PDB entry 3I56 | X-ray diffraction, 2.90 A resolution | chains R and 0 of the 31 polymer chains in the assembly

== Chain R ==
Name: 50S ribosomal protein L22P
Source organism: Haloarcula marismortui
UniProt: P10970 (RL22_HALMA); residues 0-154 here correspond to UniProt positions 1-155 (UniProt number = residue number + 1)
Amino-acid sequence (155 residues; numbered 0 to 154; the number before each row is that of its first residue; numbering starts at 0):
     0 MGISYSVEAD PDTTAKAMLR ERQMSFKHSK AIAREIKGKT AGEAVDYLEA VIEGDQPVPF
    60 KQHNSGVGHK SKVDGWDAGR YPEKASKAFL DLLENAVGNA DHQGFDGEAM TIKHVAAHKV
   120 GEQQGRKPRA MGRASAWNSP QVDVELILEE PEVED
Disordered / not traced: 0, 151-154
Bound ions: Mg2+: Gly65 (shared with C2048(0), A2089(0) of chain 0); Na+ site 1 near Val72 (its only coordinating residue here)

== Chain 0 ==
Molecule: 23S ribosomal RNA
Source organism: Haloarcula marismortui ATCC 43049
Sequence (2923 nucleotides; row label = number of the first residue in the row):
     1 GUUGGCUACU AUGCCAGCUG GUGGAUUGCU CGGCUCAGGC GCUGAUGAAG GACGUGCCAA
    61 GCUGCGAUAA GCUGUGGGGA GCCGCACGGA GGCGAAGAAC CACAGAUUUC CGAAUGAGAA
   121 UCUCUCUAAC AAUUGCUUCG CGCAAUGAGG AACCCCGAGA ACUGAAACAU CUCAGUAUCG
   181 GGAGGAACAG AAAACGCAAC GUGAUGUCGU UAGUAACCGC GAGUGAACGC GAUACAGCCC
   241 AAACCGAAGC CCUCACGGGC AAUGUGGUGU CAGGGCUACC UCUCAUCAGC CGACCGUCUU
   301 CACGAAGUCU CUUGGAAUAG AGCGUGAUAC AGGGUGACAA CCCCGUACUG AAGACCAGUA
   361 CGCUGUGCGG UAGUGCCAGA GUAGCGGGGG UUGGAUAUCC CUCGCGAAUA ACGCAGGCAU
   421 CGACUGCGAA GGCUAAACAC AACCUGAGAC CGAUAGUGAA CAAGUAGUGU GAACGAACGC
   481 UGCAAAGUAC CCUCAGAAGG GAGGCGAAAU AGAGCAUGAA AUCAGUUGGC GAUCGAGCGA
   541 CAGGGCAUAC AAGGUCCCUU GACGAAUGAC CGAGACGCGA GUCUCCAGUA AGACUCACGG
   601 GAAGCCGAUG UUCUGUCGUA CGUUUUGAAA AACGAGCCAG GGAGUGUGUC UGUAUGGCAA
   661 GUCUAACCGG AGUAUCCGGG GAGGCACAGG GAAACCGACA UGGCCGCAGG GCUUUGCCCG
   721 AGGGCCGCCG UCUUCAAGGG CGGGGAGCCA UGUGGACACG ACCCGAAUCC GGACGAUCUA
   781 CGCAUGGACA AGAUGAAGCG UGCCGAAAGG CACGUGGAAG UCUGUUAGAG UUGGUGUCCU
   841 ACAAUACCCU CUCGUGAUCU AUGUGUAGGG GUGAAAGGCC CAUCGAGUCC GGCAACAGCU
   901 GGUUCCAAUC GAAACAUGUC GAAGCAUGAC CUCCGCCGAG GUAGUCUGUG AGGUAGAGCG
   961 ACCGAUUGGU GUGUCCGCCU CCGAGAGGAG UCGGCACACC UGUCAAACUC CAAACUUACA
  1021 GACGCUGUUU GACGCGGGGA UUCCGGUGCG CGGGGUAAGC CUGUGUACCA GGAGGGGAAC
  1081 AACCCAGAGA UAGGUUAAGG UCCCCAAGUG UGGAUUAAGU GUAAUCCUCU GAAGGUGGUC
  1141 UCGAGCCCUA GACAGCCGGG AGGUGAGCUU AGAAGCAGCU ACCCUCUAAG AAAAGCGUAA
  1201 CAGCUUACCG GCCGAGGUUU GAGGCGCCCA AAAUGAUCGG GACUCAAAUC CACCACCGAG
  1261 ACCUGUCCGU ACCACUCAUA CUGGUAAUCG AGUAGAUUGG CGCUCUAAUU GGAUGGAAGC
  1321 AGGGGCGAGA GCUCCUGUGG ACCGAUUAGU GACGAAAAUC CUGGCCAUAG UAGCAGCGAU
  1381 AGUCGGGUGA GAACCCCGAC GGCCUAAUGG AUAAGGGUUC CUCAGCACUG CUGAUCAGCU
  1441 GAGGGUUAGC CGGUCCUAAG UCUCACCGCA ACUCGACUGA GACGAAAUGG GAAACAGGUU
  1501 AAUAUUCCUG UGCCAUCAUG CAGUGAAAGU UGACGCCCUG GGGUCGAUCA CGCCGGGCAU
  1561 UCGCCCGGUC GAACCGUCCA ACUCCGUGGA AGCCGUAAUG GCAGGAAGCG GACGAACGGC
  1621 GGCAUAGGGA AACGUGAUUC AACCUGGGGC CCAUGAAAAG ACGAGCAUGA UGUCCGUACC
  1681 GAGAACCGAC ACAGGUGUCC AUGGCGGCGA AAGCCAAGGC CUGUCGGGAG CAACCAACGU
  1741 UAGGGAAUUC GGCAAGUUAG UCCCGUACCU UCGGAAGAAG GGAUGCCUGC UCCGGAACGG
  1801 AGCAGGUCGC AGUGACUCGG AAGCUCGGAC UGUCUAGUAA CAACAUAGGU GACCGCAAAU
  1861 CCGCAAGGAC UCGUACGGUC ACUGAAUCCU GCCCAGUGCA GGUAUCUGAA CACCUCGUAC
  1921 AAGAGGACGA AGGACCUGUC AACGGCGGGG GUAACUAUGA CCCUCUUAAG GUAGCGUAGU
  1981 ACCUUGCCGC AUCAGUAGCG GCUUGCAUGA AUGGAUUAAC CAGAGCUUCA CUGUCCCAAC
  2041 GUUGGGCCCG GUGAACUGUA CAUUCCAGUG CGGAGUCUGG AGACACCCAG GGGGAAGCAA
  2101 AGACCCUAUG GAGCUUUACU GCAGGCUGUC GCUGAGACGU GGUCGCCGAU GUGCAGCAUA
  2161 GGUAGGAGUC GUUACAGAGG UACCCGCGCU AGCGGGCCAC CCAGACAACA GUGAAAUACU
  2221 ACCCGUCGGU GACUGCGACU CUCACUCCGG GAGGAGGACA CCGAUAGCCG GGCAGUUUGA
  2281 CUGGGGCGGU ACGCGCUCGA AAAGAUAUCG AGCGCGCCCU AUGGUCAUCU CAGCCGGGAC
  2341 AGAGACCCGG CGAAGAGUGC AAGAGCAAAA GAUGACUUGA CAGUGUUCUU CCCAACGAGG
  2401 AACGCUGACG CGAAAGCGUG GUCUAGCGAA CCAAUUAGCC UGCUUGAUGC GGGCAAUUGA
  2461 UGACAGAAAA GCUACCCUAG GGAUAACAGA GUCGUCACUC GCAAGAGCAC AUAUCGACCG
  2521 AGUGGCUUGC UACCUCGAUG UCGGUUCCCU CCAUCCUGCC CGUGCAGAAG CGGGCAAGGG
  2581 UGAGGUUGUU CGCCUAUUAA AGGAGGUCGU GAGCUGGGUU UAGACCGUCG UGAGACAGGU
  2641 CGGCUGCUAU CUACUGGGUG UGUAAUGGUG UCUGACAAGA ACGACCGUAU AGUACGAGAG
  2701 GAACUACGGU UGGUGGCCAC UGGUGUACCG GUUGUUCGAG AGAGCACGUG CCGGGUAGCC
  2761 ACGCCACACG GGGUAAGAGC UGAACGCAUC UAAGCUCGAA ACCCACUUGG AAAAGAGACA
  2821 CCGCCGAGGU CCCGCGUACA AGACGCGGUC GAUAGACUCG GGGUGUGCGC GUCGAGGUAA
  2881 CGAGACGUUA AGCCCACGAG CACUAACAGA CCAAAGCCAU CAU
Disordered / not traced: 1-9, 126-127, 715, 971-998, 1560, 1952-1963, 2137-2236, 2339-2343, 2665-2666, 2915-2923
Modified positions: 1MA (6-hydro-1-methyladenosine-5'-monophosphate) at position 628, OMU (o2'-methyluridine 5'-monophosphate) at position 2587, OMG (o2'-methylguanosine-5'-monophosphate) at position 2588, UR3 (3-methyluridine-5'-monophoshate) at position 2619, PSU (pseudouridine-5'-monophosphate) at position 2621
Bound ions: Na+ site 1 near U12 (its only coordinating residue here); Mg2+ site 1 near G28 (its only coordinating residue here); Na+ site 2 near C40 (its only coordinating residue here); Na+ site 3 near G56 (its only coordinating residue here); Na+ site 4 near U108 (its only coordinating residue here); Mg2+ site 2 near U115 (its only coordinating residue here); Na+ site 5 near C141 (its only coordinating residue here); Na+ site 6 near U146 (its only coordinating residue here); Mg2+ site 3: C162, U2276; Na+ site 7: A165, A166; Mg2+ site 4: A166, G219; Mg2+ site 5: A167, C168; 45 more Na+ sites not listed; 67 more Mg2+ sites not listed; 16 more Sr2+ sites not listed
Residues lining bound ligands: troleandomycin (TAO): C839, A2099, A2100, A2103, A2538, G2540, U2645, G2646

== Interface between chain R and chain 0 ==
Contacting residue pairs - 131 pairs, chain R then chain 0:
  Gly1(R) with G21(0), sugar contact; U22(0), hydrogen bond to the phosphate
  Ile2(R) with G20(0), sugar contact; G21(0), sugar contact
  Ser3(R) with G20(0), hydrogen bond to the sugar; G21(0), hydrogen bond to the phosphate; U510(0), base contact
  Tyr4(R) with G20(0), sugar contact; G501(0), hydrogen bond to the phosphate
  Ser5(R) with U19(0), hydrogen bond to the sugar; G20(0), sugar contact
  Lys15(R) with G501(0), sugar contact
  Ala16(R) with G500(0), sugar contact
  Met17(R) with G500(0), hydrogen bond to the sugar; G501(0), phosphate contact
  Arg19(R) with G499(0), phosphate contact; G500(0), salt bridge to the phosphate
  Gln22(R) with C1428(0), phosphate contact
  Ser24(R) with G1370(0), hydrogen bond to the base
  Phe25(R) with C523(0), sugar contact; A524(0), sugar contact
  Lys26(R) with A1369(0), hydrogen bond to the sugar; G1370(0), salt bridge to the phosphate
  His27(R) with G1370(0), base contact; G2051(0), phosphate contact
  Lys29(R) with C523(0), phosphate contact; A524(0), salt bridge to the phosphate
  Lys36(R) with U526(0), salt bridge to the phosphate
  Lys60(R) with A11(0), hydrogen bond to the phosphate; U12(0), salt bridge to the phosphate
  Gln61(R) with G13(0), phosphate contact; A524(0), phosphate contact
  His62(R) with G1370(0), salt bridge to the phosphate
  Asn63(R) with G1370(0), phosphate contact; C2087(0), sugar contact
  Ser64(R) with A1369(0), hydrogen bond to the phosphate; G1370(0), hydrogen bond to the phosphate; C2088(0), phosphate contact
  Gly65(R) with C2048(0), phosphate contact; C2088(0), hydrogen bond to the phosphate; A2089(0), phosphate contact
  Val66(R) with C2049(0), phosphate contact; C2088(0), sugar contact
  Gly67(R) with C2049(0), phosphate contact; A2841(0), sugar contact
  His68(R) with C2087(0), hydrogen bond to the sugar; C2088(0), sugar contact; G2657(0), base contact; G2658(0), hydrogen bond to the sugar; A2841(0), hydrogen bond to the sugar; G2842(0), sugar contact
  Lys69(R) with C2048(0), hydrogen bond to the phosphate; C2049(0), salt bridge to the phosphate; A2841(0), sugar contact
  Ser70(R) with G2842(0), phosphate contact; A2843(0), phosphate contact
  Lys71(R) with C2831(0), hydrogen bond to the sugar; C2832(0), salt bridge to the phosphate
  Val72(R) with G2660(0), phosphate contact
  Asp73(R) with G2660(0), phosphate contact
  Gly74(R) with A11(0), sugar contact; G2660(0), hydrogen bond to the phosphate
  Trp75(R) with A11(0), sugar contact; U12(0), sugar contact; C2086(0), sugar contact; U2659(0), hydrogen bond to the sugar; G2660(0), phosphate contact
  Asp76(R) with C2087(0), sugar contact; G2658(0), hydrogen bond to the base; U2659(0), hydrogen bond to the sugar
  Gly78(R) with C2049(0), phosphate contact
  Arg79(R) with G1370(0), sugar contact; U1371(0), salt bridge to the phosphate; C2049(0), salt bridge to the phosphate; G2050(0), phosphate contact
  Tyr80(R) with C2049(0), phosphate contact; G2050(0), hydrogen bond to the phosphate
  Pro81(R) with G2050(0), phosphate contact; G2051(0), phosphate contact
  Glu82(R) with G2050(0), hydrogen bond to the sugar; G2051(0), hydrogen bond to the phosphate
  Lys83(R) with G2051(0), hydrogen bond to the phosphate; U2052(0), salt bridge to the phosphate
  Asn94(R) with G499(0), hydrogen bond to the base; G500(0), hydrogen bond to the sugar
  Asn98(R) with G500(0), base contact; G501(0), sugar contact
  His101(R) with C492(0), sugar contact
  Gln102(R) with G501(0), hydrogen bond to the sugar
  His113(R) with G525(0), hydrogen bond to the sugar
  Ala115(R) with A524(0), sugar contact; G525(0), sugar contact
  Ala116(R) with A524(0), hydrogen bond to the sugar
  His117(R) with G20(0), base contact; A524(0), hydrogen bond to the base
  Lys118(R) with G21(0), sugar contact
  Val119(R) with U22(0), sugar contact
  Gln122(R) with A1427(0), phosphate contact; C1428(0), hydrogen bond to the phosphate
  Lys126(R) with C1431(0), hydrogen bond to the base
  Pro127(R) with A1689(0), base contact; C1690(0), base contact
  Arg128(R) with U840(0), hydrogen bond to the base; A841(0), salt bridge to the phosphate; A843(0), phosphate contact; A1689(0), hydrogen bond to the base; A2054(0), hydrogen bond to the base; U2648(0), hydrogen bond to the base
  Ala129(R) with U840(0), phosphate contact; A841(0), hydrogen bond to the phosphate; A843(0), phosphate contact; A844(0), phosphate contact
  Met130(R) with A841(0), base contact; A844(0), hydrogen bond to the phosphate
  Gly131(R) with A844(0), phosphate contact; A1689(0), base contact
  Arg132(R) with U840(0), hydrogen bond to the sugar; A1689(0), hydrogen bond to the base; A2055(0), hydrogen bond to the sugar
  Ala133(R) with A1689(0), base contact
  Ser134(R) with A2054(0), hydrogen bond to the sugar; A2055(0), sugar contact
  Ala135(R) with A2054(0), hydrogen bond to the sugar
  Trp136(R) with A1372(0), base contact; G1373(0), base contact; G2053(0), sugar contact; A2054(0), sugar contact
  Asn137(R) with G2053(0), hydrogen bond to the phosphate; A2054(0), hydrogen bond to the phosphate
  Ser138(R) with G2053(0), hydrogen bond to the phosphate
  Pro139(R) with G1370(0), base contact
Interface residues without a listed pair, chain R (68 interface residues in all): Val6, Met23, Ala84, Glu93
Interface residues without a listed pair, chain 0 (59 interface residues in all): C491, U493, C494, A502, U1368, U1429, C2056

== In short ==
68 residues of chain R face 59 of chain 0 across their interface; the contacts include 47 hydrogen bonds and
12 salt bridges. Polar contacts include Ser24(R)-G1370(0), Asp76(R)-G2658(0) and Asn94(R)-G499(0). Bound to
chain 0: troleandomycin. A166(0) and G219(0) form the Mg2+ site 4.
Chain R is 50S ribosomal protein L22P (Haloarcula marismortui) and chain 0 is 23S ribosomal RNA (Haloarcula
marismortui ATCC 43049); the structure, Co-crystal structure of Triacetyloleandomcyin Bound to the Large
Ribosomal Subunit, was determined by X-ray diffraction (same publication as 3I55).
